4F28 - chains A and B; structure by X-ray diffraction, 1.55 A resolution.

== Chain A (and B) ==
Name: CDGSH iron-sulfur domain-containing protein 1
Source organism: Homo sapiens
Notes: fragment: Water-soluble domain; chain B of this document is another copy of the same molecule, construct and numbering; everything in this record applies to it too
Reference sequence: Q9NZ45 (CISD1_HUMAN); residues 33-108 here = UniProt positions 33-108
Sequence (76 residues; row label = number of the first residue in the row):
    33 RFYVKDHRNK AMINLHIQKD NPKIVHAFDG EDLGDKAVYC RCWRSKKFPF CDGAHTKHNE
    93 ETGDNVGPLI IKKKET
Not modelled in the structure: 33-41, 105-108 (chain B: 33-42, 107-108)
Differences from the reference sequence: engineered mutation Gly62 (Met in Q9NZ45)
Ion coordination: 2Fe-2S cluster Fe: Cys72, Cys74, Cys83, His87
Residues lining bound ligands: 2Fe-2S cluster (FES): Cys72, Arg73, Cys74, Trp75, Ser77, Cys83, Asp84, Gly85, Ala86, His87, Gly99, Pro100
Reported in the primary citation:
  - mutagenesis - K55R, H58D: unchanged stability in response to cluster stability

== How chain A and chain B interact ==
Pairs across the interface - 101 pairs, chain A then chain B:
  Lys42(A) - Thr94(B)
  Ala43(A) - His90(B)
  Ala43(A) - Thr94(B)
  Met44(A) - Thr94(B)
  Met44(A) - Gly95(B)
  Met44(A) - Asp96(B)
  Ile45(A) - Ile45(B)  hydrophobic
  Ile45(A) - Cys74(B)
  Ile45(A) - Arg76(B)
  Ile45(A) - His90(B)
  Ile45(A) - Asp96(B)  hydrogen bond (backbone-side chain)
  Asn46(A) - Asp96(B)  hydrogen bond (backbone-side chain)
  Asn46(A) - Asn97(B)  hydrogen bond
  Asn46(A) - Val98(B)
  Ile49(A) - Asn97(B)
  Gln50(A) - Asn97(B)  hydrogen bond (backbone-side chain)
  Lys51(A) - Asp96(B)  salt bridge
  Lys51(A) - Asn97(B)  hydrogen bond
  Asn53(A) - Asn97(B)  hydrogen bond (backbone-side chain)
  Pro54(A) - Asn97(B)
  Lys55(A) - His87(B)
  Lys55(A) - Asn97(B)
  Lys55(A) - Val98(B)
  Ile56(A) - Arg73(B)  hydrogen bond (backbone-side chain)
  Ile56(A) - Asn97(B)  hydrogen bond (backbone-backbone)
  Ile56(A) - Val98(B)
  Ile56(A) - Gly99(B)  hydrogen bond (backbone-backbone)
  Val57(A) - Arg73(B)
  Val57(A) - Pro100(B)
  Val57(A) - Ile102(B)  hydrophobic
  His58(A) - Arg73(B)  hydrogen bond
  His58(A) - Pro100(B)  hydrogen bond (backbone-backbone)
  His58(A) - Leu101(B)
  His58(A) - Ile102(B)  hydrogen bond (backbone-backbone)
  Ala59(A) - Ile102(B)
  Phe60(A) - Leu101(B)  hydrophobic
  Phe60(A) - Ile102(B)  hydrogen bond (backbone-backbone)
  Phe60(A) - Ile103(B)
  Phe60(A) - Lys104(B)  hydrogen bond (backbone-backbone)
  Asp61(A) - Lys104(B)  salt bridge
  Asp61(A) - Lys106(B)
  Gly62(A) - Ile103(B)
  Gly62(A) - Lys104(B)  hydrogen bond (backbone-backbone)
  Tyr71(A) - Leu101(B)  hydrophobic
  Tyr71(A) - Ile103(B)
  Cys72(A) - Arg73(B)
  Arg73(A) - Ile56(B)  hydrogen bond (side chain-backbone)
  Arg73(A) - Val57(B)
  Arg73(A) - His58(B)  hydrogen bond
  Arg73(A) - Cys72(B)
  Arg73(A) - Arg73(B)
  Arg73(A) - Trp75(B)  hydrogen bond (backbone-side chain)
  Arg73(A) - Phe80(B)
  Arg73(A) - Pro81(B)
  Cys74(A) - Ile45(B)
  Trp75(A) - Arg73(B)  hydrogen bond (side chain-backbone)
  Trp75(A) - Val98(B)
  Trp75(A) - Gly99(B)
  Arg76(A) - Ile45(B)
  Phe80(A) - Arg73(B)
  Pro81(A) - Arg73(B)
  His87(A) - Lys55(B)
  His90(A) - Ala43(B)
  His90(A) - Ile45(B)
  Thr94(A) - Ala43(B)
  Thr94(A) - Met44(B)
  Gly95(A) - Met44(B)
  Asp96(A) - Met44(B)
  Asp96(A) - Ile45(B)  hydrogen bond (side chain-backbone)
  Asp96(A) - Asn46(B)  hydrogen bond (side chain-backbone)
  Asp96(A) - Lys51(B)  salt bridge
  Asn97(A) - Asn46(B)  hydrogen bond
  Asn97(A) - Ile49(B)
  Asn97(A) - Gln50(B)  hydrogen bond (side chain-backbone)
  Asn97(A) - Lys51(B)  hydrogen bond
  Asn97(A) - Asn53(B)  hydrogen bond (side chain-backbone)
  Asn97(A) - Pro54(B)
  Asn97(A) - Lys55(B)
  Asn97(A) - Ile56(B)  hydrogen bond (backbone-backbone)
  Val98(A) - Asn46(B)
  Val98(A) - Lys55(B)
  Val98(A) - Trp75(B)
  Gly99(A) - Ile56(B)  hydrogen bond (backbone-backbone)
  Gly99(A) - Trp75(B)
  Pro100(A) - Val57(B)
  Pro100(A) - His58(B)  hydrogen bond (backbone-backbone)
  Leu101(A) - His58(B)
  Leu101(A) - Phe60(B)  hydrophobic
  Leu101(A) - Tyr71(B)  hydrophobic
  Leu101(A) - Leu101(B)  hydrophobic
  Ile102(A) - Val57(B)  hydrophobic
  Ile102(A) - His58(B)  hydrogen bond (backbone-backbone)
  Ile102(A) - Ala59(B)
  Ile102(A) - Phe60(B)  hydrogen bond (backbone-backbone)
  Ile103(A) - Phe60(B)
  Ile103(A) - Gly62(B)
  Ile103(A) - Tyr71(B)
  Lys104(A) - Ala59(B)
  Lys104(A) - Phe60(B)  hydrogen bond (backbone-backbone)
  Lys104(A) - Asp61(B)  salt bridge
  Lys104(A) - Gly62(B)  hydrogen bond (backbone-backbone)
Also at the interface, not in a pair above, chain A (41 interface residues in all): Leu65, Asn91
Also at the interface, not in a pair above, chain B (42 interface residues in all): Leu65, Asn91, Lys105

== Summary ==
The interface between chain A and chain B involves 41 residues on one side and 42 on the other; the contacts
include 32 hydrogen bonds and 4 salt bridges. Polar pairs include Lys51(A)-Asp96(B), Asp61(A)-Lys104(B) and
Ile45(A)-Asp96(B). From the paper: K55R and H58D of chain A leave stability in response to cluster stability
unchanged.
Chain A and chain B are both CDGSH iron-sulfur domain-containing protein 1 (Homo sapiens); the structure, The
Crystal Structure of a Human MitoNEET mutant with Met 62 Replaced by a Gly, was determined by X-ray
diffraction together with 4EZF, 4F1E and 4F2C from the same study.
